PDB entry 9GS9 | electron microscopy, 2.60 A resolution | chains 2 and F of the 13 polymer chains in the assembly

# Chain 2
Molecule: T-DNA
Sequence (74 nucleotides; each row starts with the number of its first residue):
     1 TTTTGGCCGTCAAGGCGAAGGTCACCAATCCTGTCCCTAGTGGCCCCACT
    51 GTGGCGGTCCAATGGCTTGATGAA
Disordered / not traced: 1-19, 59-74

# Chain F
Name: Cas7.1
Chain sequence (350 residues; each row starts with the number of its first residue):
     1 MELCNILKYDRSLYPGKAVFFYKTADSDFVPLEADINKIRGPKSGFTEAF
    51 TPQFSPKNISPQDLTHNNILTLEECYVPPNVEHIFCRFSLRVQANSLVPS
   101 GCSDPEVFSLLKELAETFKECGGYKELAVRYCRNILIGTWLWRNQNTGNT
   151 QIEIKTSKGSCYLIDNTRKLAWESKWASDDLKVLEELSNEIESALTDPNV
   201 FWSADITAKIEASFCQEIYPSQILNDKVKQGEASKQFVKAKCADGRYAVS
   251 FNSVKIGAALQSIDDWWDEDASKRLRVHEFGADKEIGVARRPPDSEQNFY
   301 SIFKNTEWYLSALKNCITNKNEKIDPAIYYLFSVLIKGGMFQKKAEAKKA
Disordered / not traced: 345-350
Reported in the primary citation:
  - binding site for crRNA: Ile69, Leu70, Arg143, Leu224

# How chain 2 and chain F interact
Pairs across the interface (15):
  DG21(2) with Arg40(F), base contact; His66(F), hydrogen bond to the sugar
  DT22(2) with His66(F), hydrogen bond to the sugar; Asn67(F), sugar contact; Ile69(F), base contact
  DC23(2) with Asn68(F), phosphate contact; Ile69(F), base contact; Gln230(F), sugar contact
  DA24(2) with Glu48(F), phosphate contact; Asn68(F), sugar contact
  DC25(2) with Thr47(F), sugar contact
  DA28(2) with Asp226(F), hydrogen bond to the base
  DC31(2) with Met340(F), base contact
  DT32(2) with Gln342(F), sugar contact; Lys344(F), sugar contact
Also at the interface, not in a pair above, chain 2 (10 interface residues in all): DC26, DG33
Also at the interface, not in a pair above, chain F (15 interface residues in all): Asn5, Ser44, Leu70

# Summary
10 residues of chain 2 and 15 residues of chain F are in contact; the contacts include 3 hydrogen bonds. Polar
pairs include DA28(2)-Asp226(F), DG21(2)-His66(F) and DT22(2)-His66(F). From the paper: a binding site for
crRNA at Ile69(F), Leu70(F) and Arg143(F) among others.
Chain 2 is T-DNA and chain F is Cas7.1; the structure, Tn7016 PseCAST QCascade, was determined by electron
microscopy.
